Entry 7MDU (electron microscopy, 3.30 A resolution); this record covers chains A and B of the 6 polymer chains in the assembly.

[Chain A]
Molecule: Surface protein gp120
From: Human immunodeficiency virus 1
UniProtKB: Q2N0S6 (Q2N0S6_9HIV1); the construct lacks a stretch of the UniProt sequence and is renumbered around it, so the offset changes along the chain: 31-144 = UniProt 30-143; 153-184 = UniProt 144-175; 188-309 = UniProt 187-308; 312-323 = UniProt 309-320; 2 more segments
Chain sequence (513 residues; row label = number of the first residue in the row; note: 14 numbers in that range are skipped by the numbering (no residue carries them; nothing is unmodelled there); a row labelled like 184A-184K holds insertion residues (184A, then the next letters in order); numbers below 1 keep their minus sign (Met-1 is residue -1)):
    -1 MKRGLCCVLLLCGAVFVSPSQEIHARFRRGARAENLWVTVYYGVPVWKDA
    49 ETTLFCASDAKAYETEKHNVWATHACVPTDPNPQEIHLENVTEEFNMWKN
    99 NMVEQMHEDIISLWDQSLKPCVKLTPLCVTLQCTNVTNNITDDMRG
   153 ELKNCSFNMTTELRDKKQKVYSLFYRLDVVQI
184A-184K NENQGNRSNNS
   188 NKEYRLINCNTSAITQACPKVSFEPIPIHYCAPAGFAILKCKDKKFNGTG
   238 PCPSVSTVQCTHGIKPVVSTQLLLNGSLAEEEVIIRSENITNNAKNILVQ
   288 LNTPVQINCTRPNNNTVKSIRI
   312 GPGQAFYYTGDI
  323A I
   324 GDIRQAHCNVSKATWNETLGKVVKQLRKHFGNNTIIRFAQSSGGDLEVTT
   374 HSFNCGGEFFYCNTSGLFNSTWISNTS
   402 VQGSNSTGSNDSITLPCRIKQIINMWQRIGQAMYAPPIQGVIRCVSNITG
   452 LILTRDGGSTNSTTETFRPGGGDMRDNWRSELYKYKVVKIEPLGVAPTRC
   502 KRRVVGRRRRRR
Disordered / not traced: -1 to 32, 58-65, 184A-184K, 402-409, 507-513
Construct notes: initiating methionine (-1); expression tag (0-30, 512-513); conflict Glu106 (Thr105 in Q2N0S6), Ile271 (Met270 in Q2N0S6), Leu288 (Phe287 in Q2N0S6), Val304 (Arg303 in Q2N0S6), Tyr319 (Ala316 in Q2N0S6), Asn332 (Thr330 in Q2N0S6), Gln363 (Asn361 in Q2N0S6), Cys501 (Ala498 in Q2N0S6), Arg509 (Glu506 in Q2N0S6), Arg510 (Lys507 in Q2N0S6)
Disulfides: Cys54-Cys74, Cys119-Cys205, Cys126-Cys196, Cys131-Cys157, Cys218-Cys247, Cys228-Cys239, Cys296-Cys331, Cys378-Cys445, Cys385-Cys418
Glycans and other covalent adducts: N-acetylglucosamine (NAG) linked to Asn88, Asn133, Asn137, Asn156, Asn160, Asn197, Asn234, Asn262, Asn276, Asn295, Asn301, Asn332, Asn339, Asn355, Asn386, Asn392, Asn398, Asn448

[Chain B]
Molecule: Transmembrane protein gp41
From: Human immunodeficiency virus 1
UniProtKB: Q2N0S6 (Q2N0S6_9HIV1); residues 512-664 here correspond to UniProt positions 509-661 (UniProt number = residue number - 3)
Chain sequence (153 residues; numbered 512 to 664; the number before each row is that of its first residue):
   512 AVGIGAVSLGFLGAAGSTMGAASMTLTVQARNLLSGIVQQQSNLLRAPEP
   562 QQHLLKDTHWGIKQLQARVLAVEHYLRDQQLLGIWGCSGKLICCTNVPWN
   612 SSWSNRNLSEIWDNMTWLQWDKEISNYTQIIYGLLEESQNQQEKNEQDLL
   662 ALD
Disordered / not traced: 512-518, 547-569
Construct notes: conflict Ser519 (Phe516 in Q2N0S6), Pro559 (Ile556 in Q2N0S6), Pro561 (Ala558 in Q2N0S6), Asp568 (Leu565 in Q2N0S6), His570 (Val567 in Q2N0S6), His585 (Arg582 in Q2N0S6), Cys605 (Thr602 in Q2N0S6)
Disulfides: Cys598-Cys604
Glycans and other covalent adducts: N-acetylglucosamine (NAG) linked to Asn611, Asn618, Asn637

[Interface between chain A and chain B]
Residue-residue contacts (85; chain A residue first):
  Leu34(A) - Pro609(B)
  Leu34(A) - Trp610(B)  hydrogen bond (backbone-backbone)
  Trp35(A) - Asn607(B)
  Trp35(A) - Val608(B)
  Trp35(A) - Pro609(B)
  Val36(A) - Thr606(B)  hydrogen bond (backbone-side chain)
  Val36(A) - Val608(B)  hydrogen bond (backbone-backbone)
  Val36(A) - Trp610(B)  hydrophobic
  Val36(A) - Ile642(B)  hydrophobic
  Thr37(A) - Cys604(B)
  Val38(A) - Leu593(B)  hydrophobic
  Val38(A) - Trp596(B)  hydrophobic
  Val38(A) - Leu602(B)
  Val38(A) - Ile603(B)
  Val38(A) - Cys604(B)  hydrogen bond (backbone-backbone)
  Tyr39(A) - Leu602(B)
  Tyr39(A) - Ile603(B)  hydrophobic
  Tyr39(A) - Trp623(B)
  Tyr39(A) - Trp628(B)  hydrophobic
  Tyr40(A) - Leu537(B)
  Tyr40(A) - Leu544(B)
  Tyr40(A) - Asp589(B)  hydrogen bond
  Tyr40(A) - Gln590(B)
  Tyr40(A) - Leu602(B)  hydrogen bond (backbone-backbone)
  Gly41(A) - Leu537(B)
  Gly41(A) - Gln540(B)  hydrogen bond (backbone-side chain)
  Val42(A) - Leu537(B)
  Val42(A) - Trp628(B)  hydrophobic
  Pro43(A) - Leu523(B)  hydrophobic
  Pro43(A) - Ala526(B)
  Pro43(A) - Trp628(B)
  Val44(A) - Trp628(B)  hydrophobic
  Val44(A) - Leu629(B)
  Trp45(A) - Leu523(B)  hydrophobic
  Trp45(A) - Ala526(B)  hydrophobic
  Trp45(A) - Leu629(B)
  Thr51(A) - Lys574(B)
  Ala73(A) - Trp571(B)  hydrophobic
  Val75(A) - Gln575(B)
  Ile84(A) - Gly521(B)
  Ile84(A) - Phe522(B)
  Ile84(A) - Gly524(B)
  Leu86(A) - Leu523(B)
  Glu87(A) - Ala526(B)
  Glu87(A) - Gly527(B)
  Asn88(A) - Gly527(B)
  Val89(A) - Ala526(B)
  Val89(A) - Gly527(B)
  Asp107(A) - Trp571(B)
  Asp107(A) - Lys574(B)  salt bridge
  Ser110(A) - Trp571(B)  hydrogen bond
  Leu111(A) - Trp571(B)  hydrophobic
  Ala221(A) - Leu545(B)
  Ala221(A) - Ser546(B)
  Ala221(A) - Ala582(B)
  Thr244(A) - Leu523(B)
  Lys490(A) - His585(B)
  Ile491(A) - Leu523(B)  hydrophobic
  Pro493(A) - Leu544(B)  hydrophobic
  Pro493(A) - Asp589(B)
  Leu494(A) - Leu592(B)  hydrophobic
  Leu494(A) - Leu593(B)  hydrophobic
  Val496(A) - Trp631(B)  hydrogen bond (backbone-side chain)
  Val496(A) - Ile635(B)
  Ala497(A) - Met530(B)  hydrophobic
  Ala497(A) - Trp623(B)  hydrophobic
  Ala497(A) - Trp631(B)
  Pro498(A) - Trp610(B)  hydrophobic
  Pro498(A) - Leu619(B)
  Pro498(A) - Ile622(B)  hydrophobic
  Pro498(A) - Trp623(B)  hydrogen bond (backbone-side chain)
  Pro498(A) - Trp631(B)
  Thr499(A) - Trp623(B)
  Arg500(A) - Leu619(B)
  Cys501(A) - Cys605(B)  disulfide
  Lys502(A) - Asn607(B)
  Arg503(A) - Trp596(B)  hydrogen bond (side chain-backbone)
  Arg503(A) - Gly597(B)
  Arg503(A) - Cys604(B)
  Arg503(A) - Cys605(B)  hydrogen bond (side chain-backbone)
  Arg503(A) - Thr606(B)  hydrogen bond (backbone-backbone)
  Arg503(A) - Asn607(B)  hydrogen bond (backbone-side chain)
  Arg503(A) - Gln650(B)  hydrogen bond
  Arg503(A) - Gln653(B)  hydrogen bond
  Val505(A) - Asn607(B)
Other interface residues (no listed pair), chain A (44 interface residues in all): Thr50, Phe53, Pro220, Gly222, Ala224, Val506
Other interface residues (no listed pair), chain B (54 interface residues in all): Ala533, Thr536, Ala541, Asn543, Ala578, Leu581, Tyr586, Cys598, Trp614, Tyr643, Leu646, Leu660
Cross-chain cystine bridges: Cys501(A)-Cys605(B)

[In short]
Chain A and chain B form an interface of 44 and 54 residues respectively, with 1 disulfide bond, 16 hydrogen
bonds and 1 salt bridge. Polar contacts include Asp107(A)-Lys574(B), Val36(A)-Thr606(B) and
Tyr40(A)-Asp589(B).
Here chain A is Surface protein gp120 and chain B is Transmembrane protein gp41, both from Human
immunodeficiency virus 1. Entry 7MDU (BG505 SOSIP MD39 in complex with the monoclonal antibodies Rh.33104
mAb.1 and RM20A3) was determined by electron microscopy together with 7MDT and 7MEP from the same study.
